Entry 1GC2 (X-ray diffraction, 2.00 A resolution); this record covers chains A and B of the 4 polymer chains in the assembly.

[Chain A (and B)]
Name: Methionine gamma-lyase
Organism: Pseudomonas putida
Notes: EC 4.4.1.11; chain B of this document is another copy of the same molecule, construct and numbering; everything in this record applies to it too
Reference sequence: P13254 (MEGL_PSEPU); numbering as in UniProt (aligned over 1-398)
Sequence (398 residues; row label = number of the first residue in the row):
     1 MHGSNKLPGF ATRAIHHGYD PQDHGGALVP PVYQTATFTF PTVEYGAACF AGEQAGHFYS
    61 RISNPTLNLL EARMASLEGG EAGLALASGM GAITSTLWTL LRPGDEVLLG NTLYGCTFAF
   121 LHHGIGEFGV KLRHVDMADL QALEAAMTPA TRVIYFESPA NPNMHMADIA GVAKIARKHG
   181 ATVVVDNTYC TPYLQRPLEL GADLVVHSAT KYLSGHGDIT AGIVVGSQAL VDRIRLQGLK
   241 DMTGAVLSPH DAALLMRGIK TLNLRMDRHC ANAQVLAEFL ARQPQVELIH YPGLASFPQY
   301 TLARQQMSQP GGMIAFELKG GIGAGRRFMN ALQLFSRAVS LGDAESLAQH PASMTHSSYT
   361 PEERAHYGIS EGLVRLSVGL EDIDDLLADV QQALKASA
Disordered / not traced: 1-6, 44-62 (chain B: 1-6, 41-62)
Modified / non-standard residues: Lys211 ((2S)-2-amino-6-[[3-hydroxy-2-methyl-5-(phosphonooxymethyl)pyridin-4-yl]methylideneamino]hexanoic acid; LLP)
Swiss-Prot annotation at these positions:
  - binding site (pyridoxal 5'-phosphate): Tyr59 to Arg61, Gly89, Met90, Ser208 to Thr210
  - binding site (substrate): Tyr114, Arg375
  - modified residue: Lys211 (N6-(pyridoxal phosphate)lysine)
  - mutagenesis: Arg61 (R61A/E/F: Loss of elimination activity against L-methionine), Cys116 (C116H: Drastic decrease of the catalytic efficiency of the elimination reaction with L-methionine, by 6700-fold, and increases that with L-cysteine by 7-fold, mainly due to changes in kcat ...), Lys240 (K240D/E: Marked decrease in elimination activity against both L-methionine and DL-homocysteine ...), Asp241 (D241H/R: 5 to 14-fold reduction in alpha,gamma-elimination activity against L-methionine, while no change in affinity for L-methionine)

[Interface between chain A and chain B]
Contacting residue pairs (63):
  Pro8(A) - Asp385(B)
  Gly9(A) - Asp382(B)
  Gly9(A) - Asp385(B)  hydrogen bond (backbone-side chain)
  Ala11(A) - Leu380(B)
  Thr12(A) - Leu334(B)
  Thr12(A) - Glu381(B)
  Thr12(A) - Asp382(B)  hydrogen bond (side chain-backbone)
  Thr12(A) - Asp385(B)  hydrogen bond
  Ile15(A) - Ala344(B)
  Ile15(A) - Glu345(B)
  Ile15(A) - Leu380(B)  hydrophobic
  His16(A) - Leu334(B)
  His16(A) - Glu345(B)
  His16(A) - Glu381(B)  salt bridge
  Gln22(A) - Arg337(B)  hydrogen bond
  Leu28(A) - Ser336(B)
  Leu28(A) - Leu347(B)  hydrophobic
  Val29(A) - His216(B)
  Val29(A) - Gly217(B)
  Ser214(A) - Arg257(B)  hydrogen bond
  His216(A) - Val29(B)
  His216(A) - Arg257(B)  hydrogen bond
  His216(A) - Thr261(B)
  Gly217(A) - Val29(B)
  Asp218(A) - Arg257(B)  salt bridge
  Leu254(A) - Leu254(B)  hydrophobic
  Leu254(A) - Arg257(B)  hydrogen bond (backbone-side chain)
  Arg257(A) - Ser214(B)  hydrogen bond
  Arg257(A) - His216(B)  hydrogen bond
  Arg257(A) - Asp218(B)  salt bridge
  Arg257(A) - Leu254(B)
  Arg257(A) - Arg257(B)
  Arg257(A) - Gly258(B)
  Gly258(A) - Arg257(B)
  Thr261(A) - His216(B)
  Thr261(A) - Arg265(B)
  Asn263(A) - Arg268(B)  hydrogen bond
  Leu264(A) - Leu264(B)
  Leu264(A) - Arg268(B)
  Arg265(A) - Thr261(B)
  Arg265(A) - Leu264(B)
  Arg268(A) - Asn263(B)
  Arg268(A) - Leu264(B)
  Arg268(A) - Asp267(B)  salt bridge
  Leu334(A) - Thr12(B)
  Leu334(A) - His16(B)
  Ala344(A) - Ile15(B)
  Glu345(A) - Ile15(B)
  Glu345(A) - His16(B)
  Glu345(A) - Leu28(B)
  Glu345(A) - Lys260(B)  salt bridge
  Leu380(A) - Ala11(B)
  Leu380(A) - Ile15(B)  hydrophobic
  Glu381(A) - Thr12(B)
  Glu381(A) - Ile15(B)
  Glu381(A) - His16(B)  salt bridge
  Asp382(A) - Gly9(B)
  Asp382(A) - Phe10(B)  hydrogen bond (side chain-backbone)
  Asp382(A) - Ala11(B)  hydrogen bond (side chain-backbone)
  Asp382(A) - Thr12(B)  hydrogen bond (backbone-side chain)
  Asp385(A) - Pro8(B)
  Asp385(A) - Gly9(B)  hydrogen bond (side chain-backbone)
  Asp385(A) - Thr12(B)  hydrogen bond
Other interface residues (no listed pair), chain A (32 interface residues in all): His250, Lys260, Asp267, Leu347
Other interface residues (no listed pair), chain B (36 interface residues in all): His250, Ala338, Asp343

[In short]
Chain A and chain B form an interface of 32 and 36 residues respectively; the contacts include 15 hydrogen
bonds and 6 salt bridges. Polar pairs include His16(A)-Glu381(B), Asp218(A)-Arg257(B) and Arg268(A)-Asp267(B).
Both chains are Methionine gamma-lyase (Pseudomonas putida). Entry 1GC2 (Crystal structure of the
pyridoxal-5'-phosphate dependent L-methionine gamma-lyase from pseudomonas putida) was determined by X-ray
diffraction, deposited together with 1GC0.
